1CD9 - chains A and B of the 4 polymer chains in the assembly; structure by X-ray diffraction, 2.80 A resolution.

[Chain A]
Molecule: Protein (granulocyte colony-stimulating factor)
From: Homo sapiens
Reference sequence: P09919 (CSF3_HUMAN); residues 2-175 here correspond to UniProt positions 13-186 (UniProt number = residue number + 11)
Chain sequence (175 residues; numbered 1 to 175; the number before each row is that of its first residue):
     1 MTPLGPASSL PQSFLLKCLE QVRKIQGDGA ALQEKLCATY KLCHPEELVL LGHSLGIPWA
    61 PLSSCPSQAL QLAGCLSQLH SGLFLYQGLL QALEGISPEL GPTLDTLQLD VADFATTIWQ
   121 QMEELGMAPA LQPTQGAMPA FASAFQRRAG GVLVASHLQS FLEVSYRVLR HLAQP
Unresolved in the structure: 1-4
Construct notes: cloning artifact (1)
Disulfides: Cys37-Cys43, Cys65-Cys75

[Chain B]
Molecule: Protein (G-csf receptor)
From: Mus musculus
Notes: fragment: crh region (bn domain:d1-108, bc domain:d109-215)
Reference sequence: P40223 (CSF3R_MOUSE); residues 1-215 here correspond to UniProt positions 120-334 (UniProt number = residue number + 119)
Chain sequence (215 residues; each row starts with the number of its first residue):
     1 AGYPPASPSN LSCLMHLTTN SLVCQWEPGP ETHLPTSFIL KSFRSRADCQ YQGDTIPDCV
    61 AKKRQNNCSI PRKNLLLYQY MAIWVQAENM LGSSESPKLC LDPMDVVKLE PPMLQALDIG
   121 PDVVSHQPGC LWLSWKPWKP SEYMEQECEL RYQPQLKGAN WTLVFHLPSS KDQFELCGLH
   181 QAPVYTLQMR CIRSSLPGFW SPWSPGLQLR PTMKA
Unresolved in the structure: 120-126, 214-215
Disulfides: Cys13-Cys24, Cys49-Cys100, Cys59-Cys68, Cys130-Cys177, Cys148-Cys191
Glycans and other covalent adducts: N-acetylglucosamine (NAG) linked to Asn10

[How chain A and chain B interact]
Pairs across the interface (25):
  Ser13(A) with Leu196(B)
  Leu16(A) with Ser195(B)
  Lys17(A) with Tyr78(B); Tyr80(B); Asp102(B), salt bridge
  Glu20(A) with Tyr78(B), hydrogen bond; Tyr143(B); Met144(B); Arg193(B), salt bridge
  Gln21(A) with Tyr78(B)
  Arg23(A) with Tyr143(B), hydrogen bond (side chain-backbone); Glu145(B), salt bridge
  Lys24(A) with Tyr143(B)
  Asp110(A) with Arg72(B), salt bridge
  Asp113(A) with Arg72(B), salt bridge; Leu75(B); Leu76(B); Leu77(B)
  Thr117(A) with Leu77(B), hydrogen bond (side chain-backbone); Tyr78(B)
  Gln120(A) with Arg46(B); Leu76(B); Gln79(B)
  Glu123(A) with Arg46(B)
  Glu124(A) with Arg46(B)
Also at the interface, not in a pair above, chain A (15 interface residues in all): Leu109, Thr116
Also at the interface, not in a pair above, chain B (17 interface residues in all): Met104, Asp105

[Summary]
15 residues of chain A face 17 of chain B across their interface, with 3 hydrogen bonds and 5 salt bridges.
Among the polar pairs are Lys17(A)-Asp102(B), Glu20(A)-Arg193(B) and Arg23(A)-Glu145(B). Covalently linked
N-acetylglucosamine: at Asn10(B).
Here chain A is Protein (granulocyte colony-stimulating factor) (Homo sapiens) and chain B is Protein (G-csf
receptor) (Mus musculus). Entry 1CD9 (2:2 complex of G-csf with its receptor) was determined by X-ray
diffraction (same publication as 1PGR).
